Entry 7UE9 (X-ray diffraction, 1.75 A resolution); this record covers chains L and H of the 3 polymer chains in the assembly.

# Chain L
Protein: Fab light chain
Organism: Mus musculus
Notes: antibody fragment or engineered binder
Sequence (241 residues; numbered -21 to 219; the number before each row is that of its first residue; numbers below 1 keep their minus sign (Met-21 is residue -21)):
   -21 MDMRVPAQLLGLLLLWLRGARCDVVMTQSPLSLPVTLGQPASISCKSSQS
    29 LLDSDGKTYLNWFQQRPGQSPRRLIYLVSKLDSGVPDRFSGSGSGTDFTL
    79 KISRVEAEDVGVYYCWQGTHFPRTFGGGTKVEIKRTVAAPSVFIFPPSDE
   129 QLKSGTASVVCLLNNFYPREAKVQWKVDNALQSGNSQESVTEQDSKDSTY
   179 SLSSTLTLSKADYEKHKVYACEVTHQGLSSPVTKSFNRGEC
Unresolved in the structure: -21 to 0
Disulfide bonds: Cys23-Cys93, Cys139-Cys199

# Chain H
Protein: Fab heavy chain
Organism: Mus musculus
Notes: antibody fragment or engineered binder
Sequence (456 residues; row label = number of the first residue in the row; numbers below 1 keep their minus sign (Met-18 is residue -18)):
   -18 MGSTAILGLLLAVLQGVCAEVQLVQSGAEVKKPGASVKVSCKASGYTFTN
    32 YYINWVRQAPGQGLEWMGVINPYSGGTSYNQKFKGRVTMTVDTSTSTAYM
    82 ELSSLRSEDTAVYFCSSPYWGQGTLVTVSSASTKGPSVFPLAPCSRSTSE
   132 STAALGCLVKDYFPEPVTVSWNSGALTSGVHTFPAVLQSSGLYSLSSVVT
   182 VPSSSLGTKTYTCNVDHKPSNTKVDKRVESKYGPPCPPCPAPEFEGGPSV
   232 FLFPPKPKDTLMISRTPEVTCVVVDVSQEDPEVQFNWYVDGVEVHNAKTK
   282 PREEQFNSTYRVVSVLTVLHQDWLNGKEYKCKVSNKGLPSSIEKTISKAK
   332 GQPREPQVYTLPPSQEEMTKNQVSLTCLVKGFYPSDIAVEWESNGQPENN
   382 YKTTPPVLDSDGSFFLYSRLTVDKSRWQEGNVFSCSVLHEALHSHYTQKS
   432 LSLSLG
Unresolved in the structure: -18 to 0, 215-437
Modified residues: Glu1 (pyroglutamic acid; PCA)
Disulfide bonds: Cys22-Cys96, Cys138-Cys194

# Chain L / chain H interface
Contacting residue pairs (58):
  Phe41(L) - Leu45(H)  hydrophobic
  Phe41(L) - Trp101(H)  hydrophobic
  Gln43(L) - Gln39(H)  hydrogen bond
  Ser48(L) - Gly102(H)
  Ser48(L) - Gln103(H)
  Pro49(L) - Phe95(H)
  Pro49(L) - Trp101(H)  hydrophobic
  Arg51(L) - Pro99(H)
  Arg51(L) - Tyr100(H)
  Asp60(L) - Tyr100(H)  hydrogen bond
  Tyr92(L) - Gln39(H)
  Tyr92(L) - Gln43(H)
  Tyr92(L) - Leu45(H)  hydrophobic
  Phe99(L) - Trp47(H)  hydrophobic
  Pro100(L) - Trp47(H)  hydrophobic
  Pro100(L) - Asn61(H)
  Arg101(L) - Trp47(H)
  Phe103(L) - Val37(H)  hydrophobic
  Phe103(L) - Leu45(H)
  Phe121(L) - Ala135(H)  hydrophobic
  Phe123(L) - Leu122(H)
  Phe123(L) - Ala123(H)
  Phe123(L) - Ala135(H)
  Pro124(L) - Ala123(H)
  Ser126(L) - Phe120(H)
  Ser126(L) - Pro121(H)
  Asp127(L) - Lys212(H)
  Glu128(L) - Val119(H)
  Glu128(L) - Phe120(H)
  Glu128(L) - Pro121(H)
  Glu128(L) - Lys207(H)  salt bridge
  Gln129(L) - Phe120(H)
  Gln129(L) - Lys141(H)
  Ser136(L) - Leu139(H)
  Ser136(L) - Lys141(H)
  Val138(L) - Leu122(H)  hydrophobic
  Leu140(L) - Ala135(H)  hydrophobic
  Leu140(L) - Phe164(H)  hydrophobic
  Leu140(L) - Val179(H)  hydrophobic
  Asn142(L) - His162(H)
  Asn142(L) - Thr181(H)
  Asn143(L) - His162(H)  hydrogen bond
  Gln165(L) - Val167(H)
  Gln165(L) - Leu168(H)  hydrogen bond (side chain-backbone)
  Gln165(L) - Gln169(H)
  Glu166(L) - Val167(H)
  Ser167(L) - Phe164(H)
  Ser167(L) - Pro165(H)  hydrogen bond (side chain-backbone)
  Val168(L) - Pro165(H)
  Thr169(L) - Phe164(H)
  Ser179(L) - His162(H)  hydrogen bond
  Ser179(L) - Phe164(H)
  Leu180(L) - Phe164(H)
  Ser181(L) - Phe164(H)
  Ser181(L) - Ser177(H)  hydrogen bond
  Cys219(L) - Cys125(H)  disulfide
  Cys219(L) - Ser126(H)
  Cys219(L) - Tyr213(H)  hydrophobic
Interface residues without a listed pair, chain L (38 interface residues in all): Gln47, Ser61, Trp94, Thr134, Thr183, Glu218
Interface residues without a listed pair, chain H (43 interface residues in all): Asn35, Gly44, Glu46, Ser59, Pro124, Thr133, Ala134, Leu136, Thr163
Disulfides between the chains: Cys219(L)-Cys125(H)

# Summary
The interface between chain L and chain H involves 38 residues on one side and 43 on the other; the contacts
include 1 disulfide bond, 7 hydrogen bonds and 1 salt bridge. Polar contacts include Glu128(L)-Lys207(H),
Gln43(L)-Gln39(H) and Asp60(L)-Tyr100(H).
Here chain L is Fab light chain and chain H is Fab heavy chain, both from Mus musculus. Entry 7UE9 (Structure
of anti-C3d Fab(3d8b) in complex with C3d) was determined by X-ray diffraction.
